PDB entry 6M60 | X-ray diffraction, 2.17 A resolution | chains B and C of the 3 polymer chains in the assembly

[Chain B]
Molecule: Ran-specific GTPase-activating protein 1
Organism: Saccharomyces cerevisiae (strain ATCC 204508 / S288c)
Reference sequence: P41920 (YRB1_YEAST); numbering as in UniProt (aligned over 62-201)
Chain sequence (140 residues; row label = number of the first residue in the row):
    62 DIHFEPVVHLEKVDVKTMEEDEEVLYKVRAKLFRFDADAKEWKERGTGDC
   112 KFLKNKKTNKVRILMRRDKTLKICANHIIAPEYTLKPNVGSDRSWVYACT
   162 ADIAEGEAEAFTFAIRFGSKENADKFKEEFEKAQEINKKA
Unresolved in the structure: 62-79, 201

[Chain C]
Molecule: Exportin-1
Organism: Saccharomyces cerevisiae (strain ATCC 204508 / S288c)
Reference sequence: P30822 (XPO1_YEAST); numbering as in UniProt; present here: 1-376, 414-440, 462-1058
Chain sequence (1003 residues; numbered -2 to 1058; 58 numbers in that range are skipped by the numbering (no residue carries them; nothing is unmodelled there); the number before each row is that of its first residue; numbers below 1 keep their minus sign (Gly-2 is residue -2)):
    -2 GGSMEGILDFSNDLDIALLDQVVSTFYQGEGVQQKQAQEILTKFQDNPDA
    48 WEKADQILQFSTNPQSKFIALSILDKLITRKWKLLPNDHRIGIRNFVVGM
    98 IISMCQDDEVFKTQKNLINKSDLTLVQILKQEWPQNWPEFIPELIGSSSS
   148 SVNVCENNMIVLKLLSEEVFDFSAEQMTQAKALHLKNSMSKEFEQIFKLC
   198 FQVLEQGSSSSLIVATLESLLRYLHWIPYRYIYETNILELLSTKFMTSPD
   248 TRAITLKCLTEVSNLKIPQDNDLIKRQTVLFFQNTLQQIATSVMPVTADL
   298 KATYANANGNDQSFLQDLAMFLTTYLARNRALLESDESLRELLLNAHQYL
   348 IQLSKIEERELFKTTLDYWHNLVADLFYE
   414 PLKKHIYEEICSQLRLVIIENMVRPEE
   462 IQLYKSEREVLVYLTHLNVIDTEEIMISKLARQIDGSEWSWHNINTLSWA
   512 IGSISGTMSEKTEKRFVVTVIKDLLGLCEQKRGKDNKAVVARDIMYVVGE
   562 YPRFLKAHWNFLRTVILKLFEFMHETHEGVQDMACDTFIKIVQKCKYHFV
   612 IQQPRESEPFIQTIIRDIQKTTADLQPQQVHTFYKACGIIISEERSVAER
   662 NRLLSDLMQLPNMAWDTIVEQSTANPTLLLDSETVKIIANIIKTNVAVCT
   712 SMGADFYPQLGHIYYNMLQLYRAVSSMISTQVAAEGLIATKTPKVRGLRT
   762 IKKEILKLVETYISKARNLDDVVKVLVEPLLNAVLEDYMNNVPDARDAEV
   812 LNCMTTVVEKVGHMIPQGVILILQSVFECTLDMINKDFTEYPEHRVEFYK
   862 LLKVINEKSFAAFLELPPAAFKLFVDAICWAFKHNNRDVEVNGLQIALDL
   912 VKNIERMGNVPFANEFHKNYFFIFVSETFFVLTDSDHKSGFSKQALLLMK
   962 LISLVYDNKISVPLYQEAEVPQGTSNQVYLSQYLANMLSNAFPHLTSEQI
  1012 ASFLSALTKQCKDLVVFKGTLRDFLVQIKEVGGDPTDYLFAEDKENA
Unresolved in the structure: -2 to -1, 1053-1058
Sequence notes: expression tag (-2 to 0); engineered mutation Glu27 (Ser in P30822), Glu49 (Gln in P30822), Lys522 (Asp in P30822), Gly537 (Asp in P30822), Cys539 (Thr in P30822), Glu540 (Val in P30822), Gln541 (Lys in P30822), Arg553 (Ser in P30822), Glu561 (Gln in P30822), Thr741 (Ala in P30822), Cys1022 (Tyr in P30822)
Glycans and other covalent adducts: compound F2X linked to Cys152, Cys539, Cys1022
Residues lining bound ligands:
  - F2X ((2R)-2-methyl-5-oxidanyl-2,3-dihydronaphthalene-1,4-dione), molecule 1: Ser145, Ser146, Ser148, Val149, Leu196, Val200, Gln203, Gly204, Leu209
  - F2X, molecule 2: Leu536, Glu540, Lys548, Ala552, Ile555, Lys579, Phe583
  - F2X, molecule 3: Ile963, Ser964, Tyr967, Gln988, Leu991, Thr1019, Lys1020, Lys1023
From the paper describing this entry:
  - binding site for F2X: Cys152, Leu536, Cys539, Glu540, Ala552, Ile555, Lys579, Phe583, Ile963, Tyr967, Thr1019, Cys1022
  - mutagenesis - C152S: unchanged binding to plumbagin
  - mutagenesis - C539T: decreased binding to plumbagin
  - mutagenesis - C152S/C539T/C1022S: abolished binding to plumbagin

[Interface between chain B and chain C]
Residue-residue contacts (9):
  Val150(B) with Ile749(C), hydrophobic; Thr753(C); Pro754(C)
  Gly151(B) with Lys752(C); Pro754(C); Arg757(C), hydrogen bond (backbone-side chain)
  Ser152(B) with Pro754(C)
  Asp153(B) with Lys697(C), salt bridge; Pro754(C)

[Overview]
4 residues of chain B and 6 residues of chain C are in contact, with 1 hydrogen bond and 1 salt bridge. Polar
pairs include Asp153(B)-Lys697(C) and Gly151(B)-Arg757(C). The paper reports a binding site for F2X at
Cys152(C), Leu536(C) and Cys539(C) among others; C539T of chain C reduces binding to plumbagin; 3
substitutions were tested in all.
Chain B is Ran-specific GTPase-activating protein 1 and chain C is Exportin-1, both from Saccharomyces
cerevisiae (strain ATCC 204508 / S288c); the structure, Plumbagin in complex with CRM1#-Ran-RanBP1, was
determined by X-ray diffraction (same publication as 7DBG and 6M6X).
